PDB entry 8ATV | electron microscopy, 3.39 A resolution | chains B and N of the 5 polymer chains in the assembly

Chain B:
Molecule: Mitochondrial transcription factor 1
From: Saccharomyces cerevisiae S288C
Notes: EC 2.1.1.-
UniProt: P14908 (MTF1_YEAST); residues 2-341 here = UniProt positions 2-341
Sequence (354 residues; row label = number of the first residue in the row; numbers below 1 keep their minus sign (Met-12 is residue -12)):
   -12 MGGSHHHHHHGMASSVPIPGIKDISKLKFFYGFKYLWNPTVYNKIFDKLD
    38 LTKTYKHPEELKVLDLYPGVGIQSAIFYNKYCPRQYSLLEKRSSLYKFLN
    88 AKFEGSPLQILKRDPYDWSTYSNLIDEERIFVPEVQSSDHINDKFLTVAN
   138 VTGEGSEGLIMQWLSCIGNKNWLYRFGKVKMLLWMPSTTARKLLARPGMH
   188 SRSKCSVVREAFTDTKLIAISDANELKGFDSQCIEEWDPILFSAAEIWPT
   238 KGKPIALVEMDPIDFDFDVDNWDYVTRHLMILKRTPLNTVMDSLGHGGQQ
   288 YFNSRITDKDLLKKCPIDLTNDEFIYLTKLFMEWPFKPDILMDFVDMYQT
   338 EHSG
Not modelled in the structure: -12 to 1, 336-341
Sequence notes: initiating methionine (-12); expression tag (-11 to 1)
Curated features (UniProtKB/Swiss-Prot):
  - binding site (S-adenosyl-L-methionine): Leu23, Glu77, Asp101, Asn137
What the authors report for this chain:
  - binding site for the 36-nt DNA strand (chain N): Phe16, Tyr18, Asp101, Tyr103
  - mutagenesis - F16A/Y18A, D101A (approximately 30%), Y103A (about 100-fold): decreased catalytic activity

Chain N:
Molecule: 36-nt DNA strand
Sequence (36 nucleotides; each row starts with the number of its first residue):
   101 CGAATAAGTATTGATATAAGTAAAAATGCATAATGC
Not modelled in the structure: 101-107, 135-136

Interface between chain B and chain N:
Residue-residue contacts - 22 pairs, chain B then chain N:
  Phe16(B) with DA125(N), phosphate contact; DA126(N), phosphate contact
  Tyr18(B) with DA124(N), phosphate contact; DA125(N), sugar contact
  Tyr54(B) with DA122(N), base contact
  Asp101(B) with DA122(N), hydrogen bond to the base
  Tyr103(B) with DG120(N), hydrogen bond to the base; DA122(N), stacking on the base
  Asp104(B) with DG120(N), base contact
  Trp105(B) with DG120(N), hydrogen bond to the base
  Gly142(B) with DA123(N), sugar contact
  Glu144(B) with DA119(N), base contact
  Gly145(B) with DA119(N), base contact
  Leu146(B) with DG120(N), base contact
  Met148(B) with DA119(N), base contact
  Gln149(B) with DA119(N), phosphate contact; DG120(N), hydrogen bond to the base
  Lys179(B) with DA116(N), phosphate contact; DT117(N), salt bridge to the phosphate
  Ser190(B) with DT117(N), phosphate contact
  Lys191(B) with DA118(N), phosphate contact
  Cys192(B) with DT117(N), phosphate contact
Also at the interface, not in a pair above, chain B (19 interface residues in all): Arg264, Tyr335
Also at the interface, not in a pair above, chain N (11 interface residues in all): DT121

In short:
19 residues of chain B and 11 residues of chain N are in contact, with 4 hydrogen bonds, 1 salt bridge and 1
aromatic stacking contact. Among the polar pairs are Asp101(B)-DA122(N), Tyr103(B)-DG120(N) and
Trp105(B)-DG120(N). The paper reports a binding site for the 36-nt DNA strand (chain N) at Phe16(B), Tyr18(B)
and Asp101(B) among others; F16A/Y18A, D101A and Y103A of chain B reduce catalytic activity.
Here chain B is Mitochondrial transcription factor 1 (Saccharomyces cerevisiae S288C) and chain N is a 36-nt
DNA strand. Entry 8ATV (Cryo-EM structure of yeast mitochondrial RNA polymerase transcription initiation
complex with 5-mer RNA, pppGpGpApApA (IC5)) was determined by electron microscopy together with 8AP1, 8ATT,
8ATW, 8C5S, 8C5U and 8Q63 from the same study.
